PDB entry 7VUB | X-ray diffraction, 1.20 A resolution | chains A and B

== Chain A (and B) ==
Name: Phloem lectin
Organism: Cucumis sativus
Notes: chain B of this document is another copy of the same molecule, construct and numbering; everything in this record applies to it too
UniProtKB: Q8LK69 (Q8LK69_CUCSA); numbering as in UniProt (aligned over 1-154)
Amino-acid sequence (154 residues; each row starts with the number of its first residue):
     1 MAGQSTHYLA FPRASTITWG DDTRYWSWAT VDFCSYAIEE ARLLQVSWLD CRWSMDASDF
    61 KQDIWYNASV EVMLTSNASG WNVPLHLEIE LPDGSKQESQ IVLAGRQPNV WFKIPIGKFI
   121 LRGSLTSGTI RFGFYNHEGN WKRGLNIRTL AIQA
Unresolved in the structure: 1-4 (chain B: 1-2, 123-126)
Small-molecule neighbours: nitrobenzene (NBZ): Thr18, Trp19, Trp48

== Chain A / chain B interface ==
Pairs across the interface (60):
  Ser5(A) with Arg13(B); Ala37(B); Glu39(B), hydrogen bond
  Thr6(A) with Phe11(B); Tyr36(B); Ala37(B), hydrogen bond (backbone-backbone)
  His7(A) with Ala10(B); Phe11(B), hydrogen bond (backbone-backbone); Arg13(B); Ala14(B)
  Tyr8(A) with Leu9(B); Ala10(B), hydrophobic; Ala14(B), hydrophobic; Ser54(B)
  Leu9(A) with Tyr8(B); Leu9(B), hydrogen bond (backbone-backbone); Phe11(B), hydrophobic
  Ala10(A) with His7(B); Tyr8(B), hydrophobic
  Phe11(A) with Thr6(B); His7(B), hydrogen bond (backbone-backbone); Leu9(B), hydrophobic
  Arg13(A) with His7(B); Lys61(B)
  Ala14(A) with His7(B); Tyr8(B); Lys61(B)
  Ser15(A) with Lys61(B), hydrogen bond (backbone-side chain)
  Thr16(A) with Lys61(B)
  Phe33(A) with Phe33(B), hydrophobic; Cys34(B), hydrophobic
  Cys34(A) with Phe33(B); Cys34(B), disulfide
  Ser35(A) with Lys113(B), hydrogen bond (backbone-side chain)
  Tyr36(A) with Thr6(B); Glu71(B), hydrogen bond; Lys113(B); Thr149(B); Ala151(B), hydrophobic
  Ala37(A) with Ser5(B); Thr6(B), hydrogen bond (backbone-backbone)
  Glu39(A) with Ser5(B), hydrogen bond
  Ser54(A) with Tyr8(B); Asp59(B)
  Met55(A) with Asp59(B)
  Asp56(A) with Asp56(B); Asp59(B), hydrogen bond (backbone-side chain)
  Asp59(A) with Ser54(B); Met55(B); Asp56(B), hydrogen bond (side chain-backbone); Asp59(B)
  Lys61(A) with Arg13(B); Ala14(B); Ser15(B), hydrogen bond (side chain-backbone); Thr16(B), hydrogen bond
  Glu71(A) with Tyr36(B), hydrogen bond
  Lys113(A) with Ser35(B), hydrogen bond; Tyr36(B)
  Thr149(A) with Tyr36(B)
  Ala151(A) with Tyr36(B), hydrophobic
Other interface residues (no listed pair), chain A (30 interface residues in all): Ile38, Ser58, Arg148, Gln153
Other interface residues (no listed pair), chain B (32 interface residues in all): Gly3, Gln4, Ile38, Ser58, Arg148, Gln153
Inter-chain disulfides: Cys34(A)-Cys34(B)

== In short ==
30 residues of chain A face 32 of chain B across their interface; the contacts include 1 disulfide bond and 16
hydrogen bonds. Polar contacts include Ser5(A)-Glu39(B), Ser15(A)-Lys61(B) and Ser35(A)-Lys113(B). Chain A
binds nitrobenzene.
Both chains are Phloem lectin (Cucumis sativus). Entry 7VUB (Phloem lectin (PP2) complex with Nitrobenzene)
was determined by X-ray diffraction (same publication as 7VWB, 7W4B and 7YAQ).
